PDB entry 1KD1 | X-ray diffraction, 3.00 A resolution | chains A and R of the 30 polymer chains in the assembly

Chain A:
Molecule: 23S RRNA
Organism: Haloarcula marismortui
Sequence (2922 nucleotides; numbered 2 to 2923; the number before each row is that of its first residue):
     2 UUGGCUACUA UGCCAGCUGG UGGAUUGCUC GGCUCAGGCG CUGAUGAAGG ACGUGCCAAG
    62 CUGCGAUAAG CCAUGGGGAG CCGCACGGAG GCGAAGAACC AUGGAUUUCC GAAUGAGAAU
   122 CUCUCUAACA AUUGCUUCGC GCAAUGAGGA ACCCCGAGAA CUGAAACAUC UCAGUAUCGG
   182 GAGGAACAGA AAACGCAAUG UGAUGUCGUU AGUAACCGCG AGUGAACGCG AUACAGCCCA
   242 AACCGAAGCC CUCACGGGCA AUGUGGUGUC AGGGCUACCU CUCAUCAGCC GACCGUCUCG
   302 ACGAAGUCUC UUGGAACAGA GCGUGAUACA GGGUGACAAC CCCGUACUCG AGACCAGUAC
   362 GACGUGCGGU AGUGCCAGAG UAGCGGGGGU UGGAUAUCCC UCGCGAAUAA CGCAGGCAUC
   422 GACUGCGAAG GCUAAACACA ACCUGAGACC GAUAGUGAAC AAGUAGUGUG AACGAACGCU
   482 GCAAAGUACC CUCAGAAGGG AGGCGAAAUA GAGCAUGAAA UCAGUUGGCG AUCGAGCGAC
   542 AGGGCAUACA AGGUCCCUCG ACGAAUGACC GACGCGCGAG CGUCCAGUAA GACUCACGGG
   602 AAGCCGAUGU UCUGUCGUAC GUUUUGAAAA ACGAGCCAGG GAGUGUGUCU GCAUGGCAAG
   662 UCUAACCGGA GUAUCCGGGG AGGCACAGGG AAACCGACAU GGCCGCAGGG CUUUGCCCGA
   722 GGGCCGCCGU CUUCAAGGGC GGGGAGCCAU GUGGACACGA CCCGAAUCCG GACGAUCUAC
   782 GCAUGGACAA GAUGAAGCGU GCCGAAAGGC ACGUGGAAGU CUGUUAGAGU UGGUGUCCUA
   842 CAAUACCCUC UCGUGAUCUA UGUGUAGGGG UGAAAGGCCC AUCGAGUCCG GCAACAGCUG
   902 GUUCCAAUCG AAACAUGUCG AAGCAUGACC UCCGCCGAGG UAGUCUGUGA GGUAGAGCGA
   962 CCGAUUGGUG UGUCCGCCUC CGAGAGGAGU CGGCACACCU GUCAAACUCC AAACUUACAG
  1022 ACGCCGUUUG ACGCGGGGAU UCCGGUGCGC GGGGUAAGCC UGUGUACCAG GAGGGGAACA
  1082 ACCCAGAGAU AGGUUAAGGU CCCCAAGUGU GGAUUAAGUG UAAUCCUCUG AAGGUGGUCU
  1142 CGAGCCCUAG ACAGCCGGGA GGUGAGCUUA GAAGCAGCUA CCCUCUAAGA AAAGCGUAAC
  1202 AGCUUACCGG CCGAGGUUUG AGGCGCCCAA AAUGAUCGGG ACUCAAAUCC ACCACCGAGA
  1262 CCUGUCCGUA CCACUCAUAC UGGUAAUCGA GUAGAUUGGC GCUCUAAUUG GAUGGAAGUA
  1322 GGGGUGAAAA CUCCUAUGGA CCGAUUAGUG ACGAAAAUCC UGGCCAUAGU AGCAGCGAUA
  1382 GUCGGGUGAG AACCCCGACG GCCUAAUGGA UAAGGGUUCC UCAGCACUGC UGAUCAGCUG
  1442 AGGGUUAGCC GGUCCUAAGU CAUACCGCAA CUCGACUAUG ACGAAAUGGG AAACGGGUUA
  1502 AUAUUCCCGU GCCACUAUGC AGUGAAAGUU GACGCCCUGG GGUCGAUCAC GCUGGGCAUU
  1562 CGCCCAGUCG AACCGUCCAA CUCCGUGGAA GCCGUAAUGG CAGGAAGCGG ACGAACGGCG
  1622 GCAUAGGGAA ACGUGAUUCA ACCUGGGGCC CAUGAAAAGA CGAGCAUAGU GUCCGUACCG
  1682 AGAACCGACA CAGGUGUCCA UGGCGGCGAA AGCCAAGGCC UGUCGGGAGC AACCAACGUU
  1742 AGGGAAUUCG GCAAGUUAGU CCCGUACCUU CGGAAGAAGG GAUGCCUGCU CCGGAACGGA
  1802 GCAGGUCGCA GUGACUCGGA AGCUCGGACU GUCUAGUAAC AACAUAGGUG ACCGCAAAUC
  1862 CGCAAGGACU CGUACGGUCA CUGAAUCCUG CCCAGUGCAG GUAUCUGAAC ACCUCGUACA
  1922 AGAGGACGAA GGACCUGUCA ACGGCGGGGG UAACUAUGAC CCUCUUAAGG UAGCGUAGUA
  1982 CCUUGCCGCA UCAGUAGCGG CUUGCAUGAA UGGAUUAACC AGAGCUUCAC UGUCCCAACG
  2042 UUGGGCCCGG UGAACUGUAC AUUCCAGUGC GGAGUCUGGA GACACCCAGG GGGAAGCGAA
  2102 GACCCUAUGG AGCUUUACUG CAGGCUGUCG CUGAGACGUG GUCGCCGAUG UGCAGCAUAG
  2162 GUAGGAGACA CUACACAGGU ACCCGCGCUA GCGGGCCACC GAGUCAACAG UGAAAUACUA
  2222 CCCGUCGGUG ACUGCGACUC UCACUCCGGG AGGAGGACAC CGAUAGCCGG GCAGUUUGAC
  2282 UGGGGCGGUA CGCGCUCGAA AAGAUAUCGA GCGCGCCCUA UGGCUAUCUC AGCCGGGACA
  2342 GAGACCCGGC GAAGAGUGCA AGAGCAAAAG AUAGCUUGAC AGUGUUCUUC CCAACGAGGA
  2402 ACGCUGACGC GAAAGCGUGG UCUAGCGAAC CAAUUAGCCU GCUUGAUGCG GGCAAUUGAU
  2462 GACAGAAAAG CUACCCUAGG GAUAACAGAG UCGUCACUCG CAAGAGCACA UAUCGACCGA
  2522 GUGGCUUGCU ACCUCGAUGU CGGUUCCCUC CAUCCUGCCC GUGCAGAAGC GGGCAAGGGU
  2582 GAGGUUGUUC GCCUAUUAAA GGAGGUCGUG AGCUGGGUUU AGACCGUCGU GAGACAGGUC
  2642 GGCUGCUAUC UACUGGGUGU GUAAUGGUGU CUGACAAGAA CGACCGUAUA GUACGAGAGG
  2702 AACUACGGUU GGUGGCCACU GGUGUACCGG UUGUUCGAGA GAGCACGUGC CGGGUAGCCA
  2762 CGCCACACGG GGUAAGAGCU GAACGCAUCU AAGCUCGAAA CCCACUUGGA AAAGAGACAC
  2822 CGCCGAGGUC CCGCGUACAA GACGCGGUCG AUAGACUCGG GGUGUGCGCG UCGAGGUAAC
  2882 GAGACGUUAA GCCCACGAGC ACUAACAGAC CAAAGCCAUC AU
Unresolved in the structure: 2-9, 126-127, 715, 971-998, 1560, 1952-1963, 2137-2236, 2339-2343, 2665-2666, 2915-2923
Sequence notes: conflict C560 (U3155 in 3377779)
Glycans and other covalent adducts: spiramycin i (SPR) linked to A2103
Metal / ion sites: Mg2+ site 1 near G28 (its only coordinating residue here); Na+ site 1: C40, G41; Na+ site 2: G56, A59, G61; Na+ site 3 near U108 (its only coordinating residue here); Mg2+ site 2 near U115 (its only coordinating residue here); Na+ site 4: C141, G142; Na+ site 5 near U146 (its only coordinating residue here); Mg2+ site 3: C162, U2276; K+ site 1: C162, U163, U172; Mg2+ site 4: A165, A167, C168; Na+ site 6: A165, A166; Mg2+ site 5: A166, G219; 61 more Na+ sites not listed; 99 more Mg2+ sites not listed; 1 more K+ sites not listed
Small-molecule neighbours: spiramycin i (SPR): C839, G2099, A2100, G2102, A2538, G2540, G2646

Chain R:
Name: Ribosomal protein L21E
Organism: Haloarcula marismortui
UniProt: P12734 (RL21_HALMA); residue numbers follow UniProt; this construct covers 1-95
Chain sequence (95 residues; numbered 1 to 95; the number before each row is that of its first residue):
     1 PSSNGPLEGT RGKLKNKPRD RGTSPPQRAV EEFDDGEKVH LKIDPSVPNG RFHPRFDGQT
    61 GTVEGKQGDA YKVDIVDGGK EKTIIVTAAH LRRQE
Metal / ion sites: Na+: Asp-20, Gly-22, Ser-24, Ser-46

How chain A and chain R interact:
Residue-residue contacts (110; chain A residue first):
  G948(A) with Gln-94(R), base contact; Glu-95(R), hydrogen bond to the sugar
  U949(A) with His-40(R), hydrogen bond to the base; Gln-94(R), hydrogen bond to the base; Glu-95(R), hydrogen bond to the sugar
  G950(A) with His-40(R), sugar contact; Gly-58(R), hydrogen bond to the base
  A951(A) with Lys-42(R), phosphate contact; Asp-57(R), sugar contact; Gly-58(R), sugar contact
  G952(A) with Lys-42(R), salt bridge to the phosphate
  G953(A) with Gly-12(R), phosphate contact; Lys-13(R), hydrogen bond to the phosphate; Lys-17(R), base contact
  A1007(A) with Arg-11(R), phosphate contact
  C1008(A) with Arg-11(R), salt bridge to the phosphate
  U1009(A) with Lys-15(R), salt bridge to the phosphate
  C1010(A) with Pro-18(R), phosphate contact
  A1018(A) with Gly-58(R), sugar contact; Gln-59(R), hydrogen bond to the sugar; Thr-60(R), hydrogen bond to the sugar
  C1019(A) with Lys-38(R), hydrogen bond to the phosphate; Thr-60(R), sugar contact; Gln-94(R), hydrogen bond to the base
  A1020(A) with Lys-38(R), salt bridge to the phosphate
  G2295(A) with Ser-3(R), base contact; Asn-4(R), hydrogen bond to the phosphate; Gly-5(R), hydrogen bond to the phosphate
  C2296(A) with Ser-2(R), hydrogen bond to the base; Ser-3(R), hydrogen bond to the phosphate; Asn-4(R), hydrogen bond to the phosphate; Gly-5(R), hydrogen bond to the phosphate; Pro-6(R), phosphate contact; Leu-7(R), hydrogen bond to the phosphate; Glu-8(R), hydrogen bond to the phosphate
  U2297(A) with Ser-2(R), hydrogen bond to the base; Leu-7(R), phosphate contact; Glu-8(R), phosphate contact; Gly-9(R), hydrogen bond to the phosphate; Thr-10(R), hydrogen bond to the phosphate; Arg-11(R), hydrogen bond to the sugar
  C2298(A) with Ser-2(R), hydrogen bond to the base; Arg-11(R), salt bridge to the phosphate
  G2299(A) with Pro-1(R), base contact
  A2300(A) with Pro-1(R), base contact
  G2304(A) with Lys-13(R), salt bridge to the phosphate; Arg-55(R), phosphate contact
  A2305(A) with Arg-55(R), salt bridge to the phosphate
  U2306(A) with Pro-1(R), phosphate contact
  A2307(A) with Pro-1(R), phosphate contact
  A2353(A) with Arg-21(R), hydrogen bond to the base
  A2354(A) with Arg-21(R), salt bridge to the phosphate
  G2363(A) with Leu-7(R), base contact; Arg-11(R), hydrogen bond to the phosphate
  A2364(A) with Arg-11(R), salt bridge to the phosphate; Leu-14(R), hydrogen bond to the sugar; Lys-15(R), phosphate contact
  G2365(A) with Leu-14(R), sugar contact; Lys-15(R), phosphate contact; Asn-16(R), hydrogen bond to the phosphate; Pro-45(R), sugar contact; Ser-46(R), phosphate contact
  C2366(A) with Arg-21(R), phosphate contact; Gly-22(R), hydrogen bond to the phosphate; Thr-23(R), phosphate contact; Ser-46(R), hydrogen bond to the phosphate
  A2367(A) with Gly-22(R), phosphate contact; Thr-23(R), hydrogen bond to the phosphate
  A2370(A) with Ser-46(R), hydrogen bond to the base; Pro-48(R), base contact
  G2385(A) with Gln-67(R), base contact
  U2386(A) with Gln-67(R), hydrogen bond to the base
  U2387(A) with Thr-83(R), hydrogen bond to the sugar; Ile-85(R), sugar contact
  C2388(A) with His-53(R), sugar contact; Phe-56(R), phosphate contact; Lys-82(R), phosphate contact; Thr-83(R), hydrogen bond to the phosphate
  U2389(A) with His-53(R), sugar contact; Arg-55(R), phosphate contact; Phe-56(R), phosphate contact; Lys-82(R), salt bridge to the phosphate
  U2390(A) with Asn-4(R), sugar contact; Arg-55(R), salt bridge to the phosphate
  C2392(A) with Arg-55(R), hydrogen bond to the sugar; Asp-77(R), hydrogen bond to the sugar; Lys-82(R), phosphate contact
  C2393(A) with Asp-77(R), sugar contact; Gly-78(R), sugar contact; Gly-79(R), hydrogen bond to the phosphate; Lys-80(R), salt bridge to the phosphate; Lys-82(R), salt bridge to the phosphate
  A2394(A) with Gly-79(R), phosphate contact; Lys-80(R), hydrogen bond to the phosphate
  A2395(A) with Lys-80(R), salt bridge to the phosphate
  A2402(A) with Gly-50(R), phosphate contact; Arg-51(R), sugar contact
  C2403(A) with Asn-49(R), phosphate contact; Gly-50(R), hydrogen bond to the phosphate; Gln-67(R), hydrogen bond to the sugar; Ala-70(R), phosphate contact; Ile-85(R), sugar contact
  G2404(A) with Gln-67(R), phosphate contact; Gly-68(R), phosphate contact; Asp-69(R), hydrogen bond to the phosphate; Ala-70(R), hydrogen bond to the phosphate
  C2423(A) with Leu-7(R), base contact
  U2424(A) with Gly-5(R), sugar contact; Pro-6(R), sugar contact; Leu-7(R), sugar contact
Interface residues without a listed pair, chain A (51 interface residues in all): C1011, A2303, G2310, A2311, C2391
Interface residues without a listed pair, chain R (54 interface residues in all): Val-76, Glu-81, Ile-84, Arg-93

In short:
Chain A and chain R form an interface of 51 and 54 residues respectively, with 42 hydrogen bonds and 14 salt
bridges. Polar contacts include U949(A)/His-40(R), U949(A)/Gln-94(R) and G950(A)/Gly-58(R). Spiramycin i is
covalently linked to A2103(A).
Chain A is 23S RRNA and chain R is Ribosomal protein L21E, both from Haloarcula marismortui; the structure,
Co-crystal Structure of Spiramycin bound to the 50S Ribosomal Subunit of Haloarcula marismortui, was
determined by X-ray diffraction, deposited together with 1K8A, 1K9M and 1M1K.
